8CAU - chains A and B of the 10 polymer chains in the assembly; structure by electron microscopy, 3.40 A resolution.

# Chain A (and B)
Name: Neuronal acetylcholine receptor subunit alpha-7
From: Homo sapiens
Notes: chain B of this document is another copy of the same molecule, construct and numbering; everything in this record applies to it too
UniProt: P36544 (ACHA7_HUMAN); residues 1-479 here correspond to UniProt positions 24-502 (UniProt number = residue number + 23)
Chain sequence (492 residues; row label = number of the first residue in the row):
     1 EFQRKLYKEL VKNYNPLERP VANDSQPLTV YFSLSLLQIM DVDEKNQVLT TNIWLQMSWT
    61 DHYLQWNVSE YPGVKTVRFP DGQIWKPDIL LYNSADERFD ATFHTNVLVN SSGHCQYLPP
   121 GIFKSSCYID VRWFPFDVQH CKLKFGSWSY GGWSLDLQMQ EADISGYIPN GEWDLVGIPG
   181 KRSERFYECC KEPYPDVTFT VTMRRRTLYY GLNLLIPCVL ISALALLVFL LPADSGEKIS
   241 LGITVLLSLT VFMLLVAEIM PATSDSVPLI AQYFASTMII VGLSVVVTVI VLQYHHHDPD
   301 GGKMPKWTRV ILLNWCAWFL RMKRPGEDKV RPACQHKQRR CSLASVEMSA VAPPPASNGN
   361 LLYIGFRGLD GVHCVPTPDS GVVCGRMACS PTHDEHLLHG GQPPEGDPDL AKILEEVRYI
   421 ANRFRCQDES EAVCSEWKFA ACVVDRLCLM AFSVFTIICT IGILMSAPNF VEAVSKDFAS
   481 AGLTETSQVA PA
Not modelled in the structure: 207-492
Disulfides: Cys127-Cys141
Covalently attached groups: N-acetylglucosamine (NAG) linked to Asn23, Asn67, Asn110
Sequence notes: expression tag (480-492)
Small-molecule neighbours: (S)-3-(1-methylpyrrolidin-2-yl)pyridine (NCT): Tyr92, Ser147, Trp148, Tyr187, Cys189, Cys190, Tyr194
Reported in the primary citation:
  - binding site for (S)-3-(1-methylpyrrolidin-2-yl)pyridine: Trp54, Tyr92, Leu118, Trp148, Tyr187, Cys189, Cys190, Tyr194
  - conformationally variable residues (loop rearrangement): Cys127, Cys189
  - mutagenesis - E9Q/K12Q/N13A: abolished expression

# Chain A / chain B interface
Pairs across the interface (37; chain A residue first):
  Asn13(A) - Arg4(B)  hydrogen bond (backbone-side chain)
  Tyr14(A) - Arg4(B)
  Asn15(A) - Tyr7(B)
  Leu17(A) - Tyr7(B)  hydrogen bond (backbone-side chain)
  Leu17(A) - Pro80(B)
  Glu18(A) - Glu1(B)
  Glu18(A) - Arg4(B)  salt bridge
  Arg19(A) - Glu1(B)
  Arg19(A) - Gln3(B)
  Val21(A) - Glu1(B)
  Ala22(A) - Glu1(B)
  Asp24(A) - Phe2(B)
  Asp24(A) - Gln3(B)
  Asp24(A) - Pro72(B)
  Asp24(A) - Gly73(B)
  Tyr63(A) - Glu1(B)  hydrogen bond
  Tyr63(A) - Arg4(B)
  Asp88(A) - Asn106(B)
  Leu90(A) - Phe103(B)  hydrophobic
  Ser94(A) - Ile122(B)
  Ala95(A) - Ile122(B)  hydrophobic
  Asp96(A) - Ile122(B)
  Glu97(A) - Arg98(B)
  Arg98(A) - Phe103(B)
  Phe99(A) - Pro120(B)  hydrophobic
  Asp100(A) - Phe103(B)
  Ser126(A) - Gln38(B)
  Trp148(A) - Trp54(B)
  Trp148(A) - Thr105(B)
  Trp148(A) - Leu118(B)  hydrogen bond (side chain-backbone)
  Trp148(A) - Pro120(B)  hydrophobic
  Ser149(A) - Arg78(B)
  Ser149(A) - Asn106(B)
  Tyr150(A) - Arg78(B)
  Ser154(A) - Arg78(B)
  Glu188(A) - Asp163(B)
  Cys189(A) - Leu118(B)  hydrophobic
Interface residues without a listed pair, chain A (29 interface residues in all): Ser25, Tyr92, Cys190
Interface residues without a listed pair, chain B (26 interface residues in all): Met40, Asn52, Val74, Gln83, Leu108, Gln116, Ser165

# Overview
29 residues of chain A and 26 residues of chain B are in contact, with 4 hydrogen bonds and 1 salt bridge.
Polar contacts include Glu18(A)-Arg4(B), Asn13(A)-Arg4(B) and Leu17(A)-Tyr7(B). Bound to chain A:
(S)-3-(1-methylpyrrolidin-2-yl)pyridine. From the paper: a binding site for
(S)-3-(1-methylpyrrolidin-2-yl)pyridine at Trp54(A), Tyr92(A) and Leu118(A) among others; E9Q/K12Q/N13A of
chain A abolish expression.
Both chains are Neuronal acetylcholine receptor subunit alpha-7 (Homo sapiens). Entry 8CAU (human alpha7
nicotinic receptor in complex with the C4 nanobody and nicotine) was determined by electron microscopy,
deposited together with 8C9X, 8CE4, 8CI1 and 8CI2.
